7NKG - chains A and D of the 6 polymer chains in the assembly; structure by X-ray diffraction, 1.60 A resolution.

Chain A (and D):
Molecule: Methyl-coenzyme M reductase alpha subunit
Organism: Methermicoccus shengliensis DSM 18856
Notes: EC 2.8.4.1; engineered mutation(s): wild-type; chain D of this document is another copy of the same molecule, construct and numbering; everything in this record applies to it too
Amino-acid sequence (569 residues; each row starts with the number of its first residue):
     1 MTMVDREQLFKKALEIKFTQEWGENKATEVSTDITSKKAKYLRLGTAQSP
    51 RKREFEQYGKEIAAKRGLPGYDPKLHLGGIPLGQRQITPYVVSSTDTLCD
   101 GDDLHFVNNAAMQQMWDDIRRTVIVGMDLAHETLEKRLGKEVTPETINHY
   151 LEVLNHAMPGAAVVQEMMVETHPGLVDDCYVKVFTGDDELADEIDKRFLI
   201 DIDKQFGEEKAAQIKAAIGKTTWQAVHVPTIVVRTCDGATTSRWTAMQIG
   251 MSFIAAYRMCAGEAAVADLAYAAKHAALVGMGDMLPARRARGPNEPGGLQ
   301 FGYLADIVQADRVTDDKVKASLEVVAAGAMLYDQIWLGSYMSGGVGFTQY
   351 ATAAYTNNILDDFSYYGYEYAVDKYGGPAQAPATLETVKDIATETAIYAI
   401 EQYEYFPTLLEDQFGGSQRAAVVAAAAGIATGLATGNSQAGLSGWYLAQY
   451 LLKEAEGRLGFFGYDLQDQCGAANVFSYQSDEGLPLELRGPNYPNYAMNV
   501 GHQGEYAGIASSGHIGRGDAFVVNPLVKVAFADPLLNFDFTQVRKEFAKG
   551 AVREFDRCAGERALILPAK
Not modelled in the structure: 1-4, 569 (chain D: 1-4)
Modified positions: His275 (N1-methylated histidine; MHS); Arg289 (5-methyl-arginine; AGM); Gly463 (thioglycin; GL3)
Bound ions: factor 430 Ni: Gln165 (together with 1-thioethanesulfonic acid); K+: Val233, Arg234, Cys236 (shared with Val233(D), Arg234(D), Cys236(D) of chain D)
Ligand contacts:
  - 1-thioethanesulfonic acid (COM): Tyr350, Phe461, Phe462, Gly463
  - factor 430 (F43), molecule 1: Ala161, Ala162, Val163, Val164, Gln165, Met168, Val169, Met247, Gln248, Met251, Ile254, Ala261, Gly262
  - factor 430 (F43), molecule 2: Gly343, Gly344, Val345, Gly346, Phe347, Thr348, Gln349, Tyr350, Phe414, Gly415, Gln418, Gly460, Phe461
  - Coenzyme B (TP7), molecule 1: Arg243, Lys274, His275
  - Coenzyme B (TP7), molecule 2: Arg288, Arg289, Leu337, Met341, Ser342, Phe347, Phe461, Ala497, Met498, Asn499, Val500
What the authors report for this chain:
  - post-translational modification sites: His275, Arg289, Gly463
  - binding site for factor 430: Tyr350

Chain A / chain D interface:
Pairs across the interface - 262 pairs, chain A then chain D:
  Lys52(A) - Met168(D)  hydrogen bond (side chain-backbone)
  Lys52(A) - Val169(D)
  Lys52(A) - Glu170(D)  salt bridge
  Glu54(A) - His172(D)  salt bridge
  Phe55(A) - Glu170(D)
  Phe55(A) - Thr171(D)
  Phe55(A) - His172(D)
  Phe55(A) - Pro173(D)
  Tyr58(A) - His172(D)
  Tyr58(A) - Gly174(D)
  Tyr58(A) - Leu564(D)
  Ile62(A) - Pro173(D)
  Ile62(A) - Asp177(D)
  Arg66(A) - Asp177(D)  hydrogen bond (side chain-backbone)
  Arg66(A) - Cys179(D)  hydrogen bond (side chain-backbone)
  Arg66(A) - Tyr180(D)
  Gly67(A) - Arg197(D)
  Leu68(A) - Asn155(D)
  Leu68(A) - Lys182(D)
  Leu68(A) - Arg197(D)
  Leu68(A) - Phe198(D)  hydrophobic
  Pro69(A) - Asn155(D)
  Pro69(A) - Arg197(D)
  Pro69(A) - Phe198(D)
  Gly70(A) - Asn155(D)
  Gly70(A) - His156(D)
  Tyr71(A) - His156(D)
  Tyr71(A) - Ala161(D)  hydrophobic
  Tyr71(A) - Glu170(D)  hydrogen bond
  Tyr71(A) - Pro173(D)  hydrophobic
  Asp72(A) - His156(D)  hydrogen bond (backbone-side chain)
  Leu75(A) - Glu152(D)
  Leu75(A) - His156(D)
  Leu75(A) - Val163(D)
  His76(A) - Ala162(D)
  His76(A) - Val163(D)
  His76(A) - Val164(D)  hydrogen bond (side chain-backbone)
  His76(A) - Gln165(D)  hydrogen bond (side chain-backbone)
  Leu77(A) - Val163(D)  hydrogen bond (backbone-backbone)
  Leu77(A) - Ala255(D)
  Leu77(A) - Arg258(D)
  Gly78(A) - Arg258(D)
  Leu82(A) - Gln165(D)
  Leu82(A) - Glu166(D)
  Leu82(A) - Met167(D)
  Leu82(A) - Met168(D)
  Leu82(A) - Glu170(D)
  Gly83(A) - Glu166(D)  hydrogen bond (backbone-side chain)
  Gln84(A) - Glu166(D)  hydrogen bond (backbone-side chain)
  Arg85(A) - Glu166(D)  hydrogen bond (backbone-side chain)
  Arg85(A) - Met167(D)
  Gln86(A) - Met167(D)
  Ile87(A) - Met167(D)  hydrophobic
  Gly101(A) - Val169(D)
  Asp102(A) - Val169(D)
  Asp102(A) - Glu170(D)  hydrogen bond (side chain-backbone)
  His105(A) - Thr171(D)
  Phe106(A) - Thr235(D)
  Val107(A) - Thr171(D)
  Val107(A) - Leu175(D)
  Val107(A) - Ile231(D)
  Val107(A) - Ile565(D)
  Asn108(A) - Glu170(D)  hydrogen bond (side chain-backbone)
  Asn108(A) - Thr171(D)
  Asn108(A) - His172(D)  hydrogen bond (side chain-backbone)
  Asn108(A) - Leu175(D)
  Asn108(A) - Ile565(D)
  Asn109(A) - Ile565(D)
  Ala110(A) - Ile565(D)
  Ala110(A) - Leu566(D)  hydrophobic
  Gln113(A) - Ile231(D)
  Gln113(A) - Thr235(D)  hydrogen bond
  Gln113(A) - Arg562(D)  hydrogen bond
  Trp116(A) - Thr235(D)  hydrogen bond (side chain-backbone)
  Arg120(A) - Arg234(D)  hydrogen bond (side chain-backbone)
  Arg120(A) - Thr235(D)  hydrogen bond (side chain-backbone)
  Arg120(A) - Cys236(D)  hydrogen bond (side chain-backbone)
  Glu152(A) - Leu75(D)
  Asn155(A) - Leu68(D)
  Asn155(A) - Pro69(D)
  Asn155(A) - Gly70(D)
  His156(A) - Gly70(D)
  His156(A) - Tyr71(D)
  His156(A) - Asp72(D)  hydrogen bond (side chain-backbone)
  His156(A) - Leu75(D)
  Gly160(A) - Gly344(D)
  Gly160(A) - Val345(D)
  Ala161(A) - Tyr71(D)  hydrophobic
  Ala161(A) - Val345(D)
  Ala162(A) - His76(D)
  Ala162(A) - Val345(D)
  Val163(A) - Leu75(D)
  Val163(A) - His76(D)
  Val163(A) - Leu77(D)  hydrogen bond (backbone-backbone)
  Val164(A) - His76(D)  hydrogen bond (backbone-side chain)
  Gln165(A) - His76(D)  hydrogen bond (backbone-side chain)
  Gln165(A) - Leu82(D)
  Glu166(A) - Leu82(D)
  Glu166(A) - Gly83(D)  hydrogen bond (side chain-backbone)
  Glu166(A) - Gln84(D)  hydrogen bond (side chain-backbone)
  Glu166(A) - Arg85(D)  hydrogen bond (side chain-backbone)
  Met167(A) - Leu82(D)
  Met167(A) - Arg85(D)
  Met167(A) - Gln86(D)
  Met167(A) - Ile87(D)  hydrophobic
  Met167(A) - Gln349(D)  hydrogen bond (backbone-side chain)
  Met168(A) - Lys52(D)  hydrogen bond (backbone-side chain)
  Met168(A) - Leu82(D)
  Val169(A) - Lys52(D)
  Val169(A) - Gly101(D)
  Val169(A) - Asp102(D)
  Val169(A) - Val345(D)
  Val169(A) - Thr348(D)
  Val169(A) - Gln349(D)
  Glu170(A) - Lys52(D)  salt bridge
  Glu170(A) - Phe55(D)
  Glu170(A) - Tyr71(D)  hydrogen bond
  Glu170(A) - Leu82(D)
  Glu170(A) - Asp102(D)  hydrogen bond (backbone-side chain)
  Glu170(A) - Asn108(D)  hydrogen bond (backbone-side chain)
  Thr171(A) - Phe55(D)
  Thr171(A) - His105(D)
  Thr171(A) - Val107(D)
  Thr171(A) - Asn108(D)
  His172(A) - Glu54(D)  salt bridge
  His172(A) - Phe55(D)
  His172(A) - Tyr58(D)
  His172(A) - Asn108(D)  hydrogen bond (backbone-side chain)
  His172(A) - Arg553(D)
  Pro173(A) - Phe55(D)
  Pro173(A) - Tyr58(D)  hydrophobic
  Pro173(A) - Ile62(D)
  Pro173(A) - Tyr71(D)  hydrophobic
  Gly174(A) - Tyr58(D)
  Leu175(A) - Val107(D)
  Leu175(A) - Asn108(D)
  Asp177(A) - Ile62(D)
  Asp177(A) - Arg66(D)  hydrogen bond (backbone-side chain)
  Cys179(A) - Arg66(D)  hydrogen bond (backbone-side chain)
  Tyr180(A) - Arg66(D)
  Tyr180(A) - Leu68(D)  hydrophobic
  Lys182(A) - Leu68(D)
  Arg197(A) - Gly67(D)
  Arg197(A) - Leu68(D)
  Arg197(A) - Pro69(D)
  Phe198(A) - Leu68(D)  hydrophobic
  Phe198(A) - Pro69(D)
  Ile231(A) - Val107(D)
  Ile231(A) - Gln113(D)
  Ile231(A) - Arg234(D)
  Val232(A) - Ser339(D)
  Arg234(A) - Arg120(D)  hydrogen bond (backbone-side chain)
  Arg234(A) - Ile231(D)
  Arg234(A) - Arg234(D)
  Arg234(A) - Thr235(D)  hydrogen bond
  Arg234(A) - Arg562(D)
  Thr235(A) - Phe106(D)
  Thr235(A) - Gln113(D)  hydrogen bond
  Thr235(A) - Trp116(D)  hydrogen bond (backbone-side chain)
  Thr235(A) - Arg120(D)  hydrogen bond (backbone-side chain)
  Thr235(A) - Arg234(D)  hydrogen bond
  Thr235(A) - Tyr340(D)
  Cys236(A) - Arg120(D)  hydrogen bond (backbone-side chain)
  Cys236(A) - Ser339(D)  hydrogen bond
  Cys236(A) - Tyr340(D)
  Asp237(A) - Arg291(D)  salt bridge
  Asp237(A) - Tyr340(D)
  Ala239(A) - Arg291(D)
  Thr240(A) - Arg291(D)
  Thr240(A) - Ser339(D)
  Thr240(A) - Tyr340(D)
  Arg243(A) - Arg288(D)  hydrogen bond (side chain-backbone)
  Arg243(A) - Arg289(D)
  Arg243(A) - Arg291(D)
  Arg243(A) - Tyr340(D)
  Arg243(A) - Met341(D)
  Arg243(A) - Ser342(D)
  Trp244(A) - Ser339(D)
  Trp244(A) - Ser342(D)  hydrogen bond (backbone-backbone)
  Trp244(A) - Gly343(D)
  Trp244(A) - Gly344(D)
  Met247(A) - Ser342(D)
  Met247(A) - Gly343(D)
  Gln248(A) - Gly344(D)
  Gln248(A) - Val345(D)
  Ala255(A) - Leu77(D)
  Arg258(A) - Gly78(D)
  Met284(A) - Ala287(D)  hydrophobic
  Met284(A) - Ala290(D)  hydrophobic
  Ala287(A) - Met284(D)  hydrophobic
  Arg288(A) - Arg243(D)  hydrogen bond (backbone-side chain)
  Arg289(A) - Arg243(D)
  Ala290(A) - Met284(D)  hydrophobic
  Ala290(A) - Gly292(D)  hydrogen bond (backbone-backbone)
  Arg291(A) - Asp237(D)  salt bridge
  Arg291(A) - Ala239(D)
  Arg291(A) - Thr240(D)
  Arg291(A) - Arg243(D)
  Gly292(A) - Ala290(D)  hydrogen bond (backbone-backbone)
  Ser339(A) - Val232(D)
  Ser339(A) - Cys236(D)  hydrogen bond
  Ser339(A) - Thr240(D)
  Ser339(A) - Trp244(D)
  Tyr340(A) - Thr235(D)
  Tyr340(A) - Cys236(D)
  Tyr340(A) - Asp237(D)
  Tyr340(A) - Thr240(D)
  Tyr340(A) - Arg243(D)
  Met341(A) - Arg243(D)
  Ser342(A) - Arg243(D)
  Ser342(A) - Trp244(D)  hydrogen bond (backbone-backbone)
  Ser342(A) - Met247(D)
  Gly343(A) - Trp244(D)
  Gly343(A) - Met247(D)
  Gly344(A) - Gly160(D)
  Gly344(A) - Trp244(D)
  Gly344(A) - Gln248(D)
  Val345(A) - Gly160(D)
  Val345(A) - Ala161(D)
  Val345(A) - Ala162(D)
  Val345(A) - Val169(D)
  Val345(A) - Gln248(D)
  Thr348(A) - Val169(D)
  Gln349(A) - Met167(D)  hydrogen bond (side chain-backbone)
  Gln349(A) - Val169(D)
  Leu535(A) - Arg66(D)
  Leu535(A) - Leu68(D)  hydrophobic
  Arg553(A) - His172(D)
  Arg553(A) - Leu564(D)
  Arg553(A) - Ile565(D)
  Arg553(A) - Leu566(D)
  Arg553(A) - Pro567(D)
  Phe555(A) - Leu566(D)
  Phe555(A) - Pro567(D)
  Cys558(A) - Arg562(D)  hydrogen bond
  Cys558(A) - Leu566(D)  hydrophobic
  Ala559(A) - Arg562(D)  hydrogen bond (backbone-side chain)
  Glu561(A) - Glu561(D)
  Glu561(A) - Arg562(D)  salt bridge
  Glu561(A) - Ala563(D)
  Glu561(A) - Leu566(D)
  Arg562(A) - Gln113(D)  hydrogen bond
  Arg562(A) - Arg234(D)
  Arg562(A) - Cys558(D)  hydrogen bond
  Arg562(A) - Ala559(D)  hydrogen bond (side chain-backbone)
  Arg562(A) - Glu561(D)  salt bridge
  Ala563(A) - Glu561(D)
  Ala563(A) - Lys569(D)
  Leu564(A) - Tyr58(D)
  Leu564(A) - Arg553(D)
  Ile565(A) - Val107(D)
  Ile565(A) - Asn108(D)
  Ile565(A) - Asn109(D)
  Ile565(A) - Ala110(D)
  Ile565(A) - Arg553(D)
  Leu566(A) - Ala110(D)  hydrophobic
  Leu566(A) - Arg553(D)
  Leu566(A) - Phe555(D)
  Leu566(A) - Cys558(D)  hydrophobic
  Leu566(A) - Glu561(D)
  Pro567(A) - Arg553(D)
  Pro567(A) - Phe555(D)
Other interface residues (no listed pair), chain A (112 interface residues in all): Gly59, Pro73, Asp117, Val153, Val176, Val181, Val233, Ile335, Phe414, Glu554, Asp556, Gly560
Other interface residues (no listed pair), chain D (114 interface residues in all): Gly59, Pro73, Asp117, His149, Val153, Val176, Val181, Val233, Ile335, Phe414, Leu535, Glu554, Asp556, Gly560

Summary:
Chain A and chain D form an interface of 112 and 114 residues respectively; the contacts include 56 hydrogen
bonds and 8 salt bridges. Polar pairs include Lys52(A)-Glu170(D), Glu54(A)-His172(D) and Asp237(A)-Arg291(D).
The paper reports a binding site for factor 430 at Tyr350(A); modification sites His275(A), Arg289(A) and
Gly463(A).
Chain A and chain D are both Methyl-coenzyme M reductase alpha subunit (Methermicoccus shengliensis DSM
18856); the structure, Methyl-coenzyme M reductase from Methermicoccus shengliensis at 1.6-A resolution, was
determined by X-ray diffraction.
